Entry 8SS2 (electron microscopy, 3.58 A resolution); this record covers chains C and E of the 6 polymer chains in the assembly.

Chain C:
Molecule: Glutamate receptor 2, Voltage-dependent calcium channel gamma-5 subunit chimera
From: Rattus norvegicus
UniProtKB: chimeric construct of P19491, Q8VHW8: residues 10-826 from P19491 (GRIA2_RAT), isoform P19491-2 positions 25-841 (UniProt number = residue number + 15); residues 832-1035 from Q8VHW8 positions 4-207 (UniProt number = residue number - 828)
Sequence (1026 residues; row label = number of the first residue in the row):
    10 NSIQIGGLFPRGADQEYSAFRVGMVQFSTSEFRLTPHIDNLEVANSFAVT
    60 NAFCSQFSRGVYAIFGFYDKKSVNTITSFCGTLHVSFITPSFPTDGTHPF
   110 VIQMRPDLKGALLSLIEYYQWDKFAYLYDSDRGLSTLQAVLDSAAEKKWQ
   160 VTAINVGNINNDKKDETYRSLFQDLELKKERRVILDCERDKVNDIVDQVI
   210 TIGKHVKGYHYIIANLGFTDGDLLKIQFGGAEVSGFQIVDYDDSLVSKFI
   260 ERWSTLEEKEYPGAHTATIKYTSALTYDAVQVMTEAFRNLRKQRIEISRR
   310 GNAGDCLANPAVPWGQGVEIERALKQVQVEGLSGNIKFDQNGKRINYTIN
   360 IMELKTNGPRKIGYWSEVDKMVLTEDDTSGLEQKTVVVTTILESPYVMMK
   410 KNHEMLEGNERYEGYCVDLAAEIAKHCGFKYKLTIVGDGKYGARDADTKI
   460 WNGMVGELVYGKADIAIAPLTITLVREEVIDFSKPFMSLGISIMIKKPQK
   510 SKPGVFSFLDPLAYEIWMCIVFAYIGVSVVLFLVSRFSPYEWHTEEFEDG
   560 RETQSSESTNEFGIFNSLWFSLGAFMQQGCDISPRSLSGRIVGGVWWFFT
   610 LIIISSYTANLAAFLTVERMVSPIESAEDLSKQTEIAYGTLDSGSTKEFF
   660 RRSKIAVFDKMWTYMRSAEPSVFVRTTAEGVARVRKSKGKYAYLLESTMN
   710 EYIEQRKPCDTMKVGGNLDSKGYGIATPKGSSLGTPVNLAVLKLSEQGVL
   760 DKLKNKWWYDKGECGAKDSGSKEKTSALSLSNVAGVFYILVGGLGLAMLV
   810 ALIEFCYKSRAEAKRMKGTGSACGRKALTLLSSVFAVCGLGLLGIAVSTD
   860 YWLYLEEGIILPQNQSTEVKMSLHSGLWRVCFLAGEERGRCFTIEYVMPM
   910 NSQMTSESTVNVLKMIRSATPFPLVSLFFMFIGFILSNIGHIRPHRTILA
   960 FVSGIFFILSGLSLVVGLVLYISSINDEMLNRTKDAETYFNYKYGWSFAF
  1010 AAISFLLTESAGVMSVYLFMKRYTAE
Disordered / not traced: 549-568, 776-782, 823-832, 908-918
Disulfides: Cys63-Cys315, Cys718-Cys773, Cys890-Cys900
Sequence notes: conflict Glu241 (Asn256 in P19491), Leu382 (Val397 in P19491), Glu384 (Gly405 in P19491), Asp385 (Asn406 in P19491), Gln392 (Asn413 in P19491), Ser754 (Asn775 in P19491), Val758 (Leu779 in P19491); linker (827-831)
Ligand contacts:
  - Digitonin (AJP): Tyr523, Trp526, Met527, Val530, Phe531, Ile534, Leu1015
  - spermidine (SPD): Gln586, Gln587, Gly588
  - ZK1 ({[7-morpholin-4-yl-2,3-dioxo-6-(trifluoromethyl)-3,4-dihydroquinoxalin-1(2H)-yl]methyl}phosphonic acid): Glu402, Tyr405, Tyr450, Pro478, Leu479, Thr480, Arg485, Leu650, Gly653, Ser654, Thr655, Thr686, Glu705, Thr707, Met708, Tyr732
Swiss-Prot annotation at these positions:
  - glycosylation: Asn355 (N-linked (GlcNAc...) asparagine)
Reported in the primary citation:
  - binding site for spermidine: Gln586, Gly588

Chain E:
Molecule: Protein cornichon homolog 2
From: Homo sapiens
UniProtKB: Q6PI25 (CNIH2_HUMAN); residues 1-160 here = UniProt positions 1-160
Sequence (160 residues; numbered 1 to 160; the number before each row is that of its first residue):
     1 MAFTFAAFCYMLTLVLCASLIFFVIWHIIAFDELRTDFKNPIDQGNPARA
    51 RERLKNIERICCLLRKLVVPEYSIHGLFCLMFLCAAEWVTLGLNIPLLFY
   101 HLWRYFHRPADGSEVMYDAVSIMNADILNYCQKESWCKLAFYLLSFFYYL
   151 YSMVYTLVSF
Disordered / not traced: 1, 38-55, 160

Chain C / chain E interface:
Pairs across the interface (13):
  Leu789(C) with Phe3(E); Thr4(E); Phe5(E)
  Phe796(C) with Phe3(E), hydrophobic; Phe8(E), hydrophobic
  Tyr797(C) with Phe3(E); Met11(E), hydrophobic; Leu157(E)
  Val800(C) with Phe8(E), hydrophobic; Met11(E)
  Gly804(C) with Val15(E)
  Met807(C) with Val15(E); Ser19(E)
Also at the interface, not in a pair above, chain C (9 interface residues in all): Leu803, Leu811, Arg819
Also at the interface, not in a pair above, chain E (11 interface residues in all): Leu12, Phe22, Trp26

In short:
9 residues of chain C and 11 residues of chain E are in contact. Ligands of chain C: spermidine, compound ZK1
and Digitonin. The paper reports a binding site for spermidine at Gln586(C) and Gly588(C).
Here chain C is Glutamate receptor 2, Voltage-dependent calcium channel gamma-5 subunit chimera (Rattus
norvegicus) and chain E is Protein cornichon homolog 2 (Homo sapiens). Entry 8SS2 (Structure of AMPA receptor
GluA2 complex with auxiliary subunits TARP gamma-5 and cornichon-2 bound to competitive ...) was determined by
electron microscopy, deposited together with 8SS3, 8SS4, 8SS6, 8SS7, 8SSA and 8SSB.
